PDB entry 6N7I | electron microscopy, 3.20 A resolution | chains A and T of the 7 polymer chains in the assembly

# Chain A
Molecule: DNA primase/helicase
Source organism: Enterobacteria phage T7
Notes: EC 2.7.7.-, 3.6.4.12
Reference sequence: P03692 (PRIM_BPT7); residue numbers follow UniProt; this construct covers 1-566
Chain sequence (566 residues; numbered 1 to 566; the number before each row is that of its first residue):
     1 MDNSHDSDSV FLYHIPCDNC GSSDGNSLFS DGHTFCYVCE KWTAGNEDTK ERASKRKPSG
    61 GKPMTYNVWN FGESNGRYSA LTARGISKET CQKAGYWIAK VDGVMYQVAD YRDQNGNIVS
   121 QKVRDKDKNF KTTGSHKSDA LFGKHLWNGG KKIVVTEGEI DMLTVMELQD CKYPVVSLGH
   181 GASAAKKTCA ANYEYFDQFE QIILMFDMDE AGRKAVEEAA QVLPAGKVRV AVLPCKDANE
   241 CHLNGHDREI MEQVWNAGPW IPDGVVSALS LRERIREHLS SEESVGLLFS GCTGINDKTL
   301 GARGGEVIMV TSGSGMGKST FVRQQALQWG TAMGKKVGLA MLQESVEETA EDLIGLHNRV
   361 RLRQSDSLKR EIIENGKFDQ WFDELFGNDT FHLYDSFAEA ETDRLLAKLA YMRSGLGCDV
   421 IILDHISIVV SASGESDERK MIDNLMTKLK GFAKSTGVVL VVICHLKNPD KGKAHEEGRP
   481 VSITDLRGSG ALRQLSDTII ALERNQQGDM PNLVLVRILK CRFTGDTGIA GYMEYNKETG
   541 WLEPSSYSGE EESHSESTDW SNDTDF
Disordered / not traced: 1-263, 281-284, 397-401, 431-436, 550-566
Sequence notes: engineered mutation Gln343 (Glu in P03692)
Small-molecule neighbours: dTTP (TTP): Gln494, Lys520, Cys521, Arg522, Phe523, Thr524, Gly525
Reported in the primary citation:
  - binding site for the 25-nt DNA strand (chain T): Lys467, Asn468, Arg487, Gly488, Gly490
  - binding site for dTTP: Arg504, Arg522, Tyr535
  - mutagenesis - E343Q: abolished catalytic activity (citing earlier work)
  - mutagenesis - E343Q: increased binding to the 25-nt DNA strand (chain T) (citing earlier work)
  - catalytic residues: His465, Gln494
  - specificity-determining residues: His33 (citing earlier work)

# Chain T
Molecule: 25-nt DNA strand
Sequence (25 nucleotides; each row starts with the number of its first residue; numbers below 1 keep their minus sign (DT-1 is residue -1)):
    -1 TGGTCTTTTT TTTTTTTTTT TTTTT
Disordered / not traced: -1 to 3, 19-23

# How chain A and chain T interact
Pairs across the interface (8):
  Asp437(A) - DT15(T)  base contact
  Arg439(A) - DT15(T)  sugar contact
  Asn468(A) - DT18(T)  hydrogen bond to the phosphate
  Arg487(A) - DT17(T)  phosphate contact
  Arg487(A) - DT18(T)  salt bridge to the phosphate
  Gly488(A) - DT17(T)  hydrogen bond to the phosphate
  Ser489(A) - DT16(T)  phosphate contact
  Gly490(A) - DT16(T)  hydrogen bond to the phosphate
Interface residues without a listed pair, chain A (8 interface residues in all): Lys467
Interface residues without a listed pair, chain T (5 interface residues in all): DT14

# In short
8 residues of chain A and 5 residues of chain T are in contact; the contacts include 3 hydrogen bonds and 1
salt bridge. Among the polar pairs are Asn468(A)-DT18(T), Gly488(A)-DT17(T) and Gly490(A)-DT16(T). Bound to
chain A: dTTP. From the paper: catalytic residues His465(A) and Gln494(A); E343Q of chain A abolishes
catalytic activity.
Here chain A is DNA primase/helicase (Enterobacteria phage T7) and chain T is a 25-nt DNA strand. Entry 6N7I
(Structure of bacteriophage T7 E343Q mutant gp4 helicase-primase in complex with ssDNA, dTTP, AC dinucleotide
and ...) was determined by electron microscopy together with 6N7N, 6N7S, 6N7T, 6N7V, 6N7W, 6N9U and 3 further
entries from the same study.
